Entry 8G88 (electron microscopy, 2.30 A resolution); this record covers chains E and I of the 11 polymer chains in the assembly.

Chain E:
Molecule: Histone H3
Source organism: Xenopus laevis
Reference sequence: P84233 (H32_XENLA); residues 1-135 here correspond to UniProt positions 2-136 (UniProt number = residue number + 1)
Sequence (135 residues; row label = number of the first residue in the row):
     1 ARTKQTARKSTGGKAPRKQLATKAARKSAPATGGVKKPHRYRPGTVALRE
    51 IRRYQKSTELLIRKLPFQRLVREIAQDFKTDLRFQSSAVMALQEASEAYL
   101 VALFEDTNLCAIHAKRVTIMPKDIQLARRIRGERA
Not modelled in the structure: 1-37, 134-135
Sequence notes: variant Ala102 (Gly103 in P84233)
Swiss-Prot annotation at these positions:
  - modified residue: Arg2 (Asymmetric dimethylarginine), Thr3 (Phosphothreonine), Lys4 (Allysine), Gln5 (5-glutamyl dopamine), Thr6 (Phosphothreonine), Arg8 (Citrulline), Lys9 (N6,N6,N6-trimethyllysine), Ser10 (ADP-ribosylserine), Thr11 (Phosphothreonine), Lys14 (N6-(2-hydroxyisobutyryl)lysine), Arg17 (Asymmetric dimethylarginine), Lys18 (N6-(2-hydroxyisobutyryl)lysine), Lys23 (N6-(2-hydroxyisobutyryl)lysine), Arg26 (Citrulline), Lys27 (N6,N6,N6-trimethyllysine), Ser28 (ADP-ribosylserine), Lys36 (N6,N6,N6-trimethyllysine), Lys37 (N6-methyllysine), Tyr41 (Phosphotyrosine), Lys56 (N6,N6,N6-trimethyllysine) and 8 more in UniProt
  - lipidation: Cys110 (S-palmitoyl cysteine)

Chain I:
Molecule: nMATn1 DNA top strand
Sequence (186 nucleotides; row label = number of the first residue in the row; numbers below 1 keep their minus sign (DA-74 is residue -74)):
   -74 ACATGCACACATGCTAATATATGCACACAATGCACACAGGTTAATATATA
   -24 CACATACACACACATGCACACACACGTGCACACATATATGCACATGCATG
    26 CACACACGTATATGCACACACATGCACATGCATGCGCACATAGTCACACA
    76 CATGCACACATTAGCATATGCATACACATACATGCA
Not modelled in the structure: -74 to -72, 97-111

Chain E / chain I interface:
Residue-residue contacts (28):
  His39(E) with DA-68(I), phosphate contact; DC-67(I), sugar contact
  Arg40(E) with DA9(I), hydrogen bond to the base; DT10(I), hydrogen bond to the sugar
  Tyr41(E) with DC-67(I), sugar contact; DA9(I), sugar contact; DT10(I), hydrogen bond to the phosphate
  Arg42(E) with DA9(I), sugar contact
  Pro43(E) with DC8(I), phosphate contact; DA9(I), sugar contact
  Gly44(E) with DC8(I), hydrogen bond to the phosphate; DA9(I), hydrogen bond to the phosphate
  Thr45(E) with DA9(I), hydrogen bond to the phosphate
  Val46(E) with DA9(I), hydrogen bond to the phosphate; DT10(I), phosphate contact
  Ala47(E) with DA9(I), hydrogen bond to the phosphate
  Arg49(E) with DA-66(I), sugar contact; DC-65(I), salt bridge to the phosphate
  Arg53(E) with DC-65(I), salt bridge to the phosphate
  Lys56(E) with DA-64(I), salt bridge to the phosphate
  Arg63(E) with DA17(I), phosphate contact; DC18(I), salt bridge to the phosphate
  Lys64(E) with DC18(I), hydrogen bond to the phosphate
  Leu65(E) with DA17(I), sugar contact; DC18(I), hydrogen bond to the phosphate
  Pro66(E) with DA17(I), phosphate contact
  Arg69(E) with DA17(I), salt bridge to the phosphate
  Arg83(E) with DA27(I), sugar contact
Interface residues without a listed pair, chain E (19 interface residues in all): Lys115
Interface residues without a listed pair, chain I (15 interface residues in all): DC-2, DA-1, DG25, DC26

In short:
The interface between chain E and chain I involves 19 residues on one side and 15 on the other; the contacts
include 10 hydrogen bonds and 5 salt bridges. Among the polar pairs are Arg40(E)-DA9(I), Arg40(E)-DT10(I) and
Tyr41(E)-DT10(I).
Here chain E is Histone H3 (Xenopus laevis) and chain I is nMATn1 DNA top strand. Entry 8G88 (Human Oct4 bound
to nucleosome with human nMatn1 sequence) was determined by electron microscopy (same publication as 8G87,
8G8B, 8G8E and 8G8G).
